PDB entry 7EJQ | X-ray diffraction, 1.15 A resolution | chains A and B

# Chain A (and B)
Name: Transthyretin
Organism: Homo sapiens
Notes: chain B of this document is another copy of the same molecule, construct and numbering; everything in this record applies to it too
UniProt: P02766 (TTHY_HUMAN); residues -19 to 126 here correspond to UniProt positions 1-146 (UniProt number = residue number + 20)
Sequence (158 residues; numbered -31 to 126; the number before each row is that of its first residue; numbers below 1 keep their minus sign (Met-31 is residue -31)):
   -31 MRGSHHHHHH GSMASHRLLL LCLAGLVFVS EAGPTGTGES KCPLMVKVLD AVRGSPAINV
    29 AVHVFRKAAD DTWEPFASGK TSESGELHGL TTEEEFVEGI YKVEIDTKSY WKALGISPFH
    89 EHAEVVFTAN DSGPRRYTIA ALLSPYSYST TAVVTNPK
Not modelled in the structure: -31 to 9, 125-126
Differences from the reference sequence: initiating methionine (-31); expression tag (-30 to -20)
UniProt features mapped onto this chain:
  - binding site (L-thyroxine): Lys15, Glu54, Ser117
  - modified residue: Cys10 (Sulfocysteine), Glu42 (4-carboxyglutamate), Ser52 (Phosphoserine)
  - glycosylation: Asn98 (N-linked (GlcNAc...) asparagine)
Ion coordination: Ca2+: Glu66, Asp99
Small-molecule neighbours: J5R (8-chloranyl-9-oxidanylidene-xanthene-3-carboxylic acid): Lys15, Leu17, Thr106, Ala108, Leu110, Ser117, Thr118, Thr119

# Interface between chain A and chain B
Contacting residue pairs - 41 pairs, chain A then chain B:
  Lys76(A) with Thr96(B)
  Phe87(A) with Phe95(B), hydrophobic; Thr96(B); Tyr105(B), hydrophobic; Ile107(B), hydrophobic; Ala120(B), hydrophobic
  His88(A) with Val93(B); Val94(B)
  Glu89(A) with Ile68(B); Val94(B), hydrogen bond (backbone-backbone); Thr96(B), hydrogen bond
  His90(A) with Val94(B)
  Glu92(A) with Glu92(B); Val94(B); Tyr116(B), hydrogen bond (backbone-side chain)
  Val93(A) with His88(B)
  Val94(A) with His88(B); Glu89(B), hydrogen bond (backbone-backbone); His90(B); Glu92(B)
  Phe95(A) with Phe87(B), hydrophobic
  Thr96(A) with Glu89(B), hydrogen bond
  Tyr105(A) with Phe87(B), hydrophobic
  Ile107(A) with Phe87(B), hydrophobic
  Tyr114(A) with Thr119(B), hydrogen bond (backbone-side chain); Ala120(B), hydrogen bond (backbone-backbone)
  Ser115(A) with Thr118(B), hydrogen bond (side chain-backbone); Thr119(B)
  Tyr116(A) with Glu92(B), hydrogen bond (side chain-backbone); Ser117(B); Thr118(B), hydrogen bond (backbone-backbone)
  Ser117(A) with Tyr116(B); Ser117(B), hydrogen bond
  Thr118(A) with Ser115(B), hydrogen bond (backbone-side chain); Tyr116(B), hydrogen bond (backbone-backbone)
  Thr119(A) with Tyr114(B), hydrogen bond (side chain-backbone); Ser115(B)
  Ala120(A) with Phe87(B), hydrophobic; Tyr114(B), hydrogen bond (backbone-backbone)
  Val122(A) with Phe87(B), hydrophobic; Tyr114(B), hydrophobic
Interface residues without a listed pair, chain A (22 interface residues in all): Ile68, Lys70
Interface residues without a listed pair, chain B (23 interface residues in all): Lys70, Lys76, Arg103, Val122

# Summary
22 residues of chain A face 23 of chain B across their interface; the contacts include 15 hydrogen bonds.
Polar pairs include Glu89(A)-Thr96(B), Glu92(A)-Tyr116(B) and Tyr114(A)-Thr119(B). Bound to chain A: compound
J5R. Curated annotation (UniProt) lists 3 L-thyroxine-binding residues on chain A.
Both chains are Transthyretin (Homo sapiens). Entry 7EJQ (Crystal structure of human transthyretin in complex
with 8-chloro-9-oxo-9H-xanthene-3-carboxylic acid) was determined by X-ray diffraction (same publication as
7DT3, 7DT5, 7DT6, 7DT8 and 7EJR).
